PDB entry 6O7K | electron microscopy, 4.20 A resolution (low resolution: residue-level contacts below are approximate; hydrogen-bond / salt-bridge calls are withheld) | chains g and z of the 25 polymer chains in the assembly

Chain g:
Molecule: 16S ribosomal RNA
From: Escherichia coli
Sequence (1539 nucleotides; numbered 2 to 1540; the number before each row is that of its first residue):
     2 AAUUGAAGAGUUUGAUCAUGGCUCAGAUUGAACGCUGGCGGCAGGCCUAA
    52 CACAUGCAAGUCGAACGGUAACAGGAAGAAGCUUGCUUCUUUGCUGACGA
   102 GUGGCGGACGGGUGAGUAAUGUCUGGGAAACUGCCUGAUGGAGGGGGAUA
   152 ACUACUGGAAACGGUAGCUAAUACCGCAUAACGUCGCAAGACCAAAGAGG
   202 GGGACCUUCGGGCCUCUUGCCAUCGGAUGUGCCCAGAUGGGAUUAGCUAG
   252 UAGGUGGGGUAACGGCUCACCUAGGCGACGAUCCCUAGCUGGUCUGAGAG
   302 GAUGACCAGCCACACUGGAACUGAGACACGGUCCAGACUCCUACGGGAGG
   352 CAGCAGUGGGGAAUAUUGCACAAUGGGCGCAAGCCUGAUGCAGCCAUGCC
   402 GCGUGUAUGAAGAAGGCCUUCGGGUUGUAAAGUACUUUCAGCGGGGAGGA
   452 AGGGAGUAAAGUUAAUACCUUUGCUCAUUGACGUUACCCGCAGAAGAAGC
   502 ACCGGCUAACUCCGUGCCAGCAGCCGCGGUAAUACGGAGGGUGCAAGCGU
   552 UAAUCGGAAUUACUGGGCGUAAAGCGCACGCAGGCGGUUUGUUAAGUCAG
   602 AUGUGAAAUCCCCGGGCUCAACCUGGGAACUGCAUCUGAUACUGGCAAGC
   652 UUGAGUCUCGUAGAGGGGGGUAGAAUUCCAGGUGUAGCGGUGAAAUGCGU
   702 AGAGAUCUGGAGGAAUACCGGUGGCGAAGGCGGCCCCCUGGACGAAGACU
   752 GACGCUCAGGUGCGAAAGCGUGGGGAGCAAACAGGAUUAGAUACCCUGGU
   802 AGUCCACGCCGUAAACGAUGUCGACUUGGAGGUUGUGCCCUUGAGGCGUG
   852 GCUUCCGGAGCUAACGCGUUAAGUCGACCGCCUGGGGAGUACGGCCGCAA
   902 GGUUAAAACUCAAAUGAAUUGACGGGGGCCCGCACAAGCGGUGGAGCAUG
   952 UGGUUUAAUUCGAUGCAACGCGAAGAACCUUACCUGGUCUUGACAUCCAC
  1002 GGAAGUUUUCAGAGAUGAGAAUGUGCCUUCGGGAACCGUGAGACAGGUGC
  1052 UGCAUGGCUGUCGUCAGCUCGUGUUGUGAAAUGUUGGGUUAAGUCCCGCA
  1102 ACGAGCGCAACCCUUAUCCUUUGUUGCCAGCGGUCCGGCCGGGAACUCAA
  1152 AGGAGACUGCCAGUGAUAAACUGGAGGAAGGUGGGGAUGACGUCAAGUCA
  1202 UCAUGGCCCUUACGACCAGGGCUACACACGUGCUACAAUGGCGCAUACAA
  1252 AGAGAAGCGACCUCGCGAGAGCAAGCGGACCUCAUAAAGUGCGUCGUAGU
  1302 CCGGAUUGGAGUCUGCAACUCGACUCCAUGAAGUCGGAAUCGCUAGUAAU
  1352 CGUGGAUCAGAAUGCCACGGUGAAUACGUUCCCGGGCCUUGUACACACCG
  1402 CCCGUCACACCAUGGGAGUGGGUUGCAAAAGAAGUAGGUAGCUUAACCUU
  1452 CGGGAGGGCGCUUACCACUUUGUGAUUCAUGACUGGGGUGAAGUCGUAAC
  1502 AAGGUAACCGUAGGGGAACCUGCGGUUGGAUCACCUCCU

Chain z:
Molecule: 30S ribosomal protein S19
From: Escherichia coli
UniProt: F4SQ43 (F4SQ43_ECOLX); residues 2-80 here correspond to UniProt positions 3-81 (UniProt number = residue number + 1)
Chain sequence (79 residues; each row starts with the number of its first residue):
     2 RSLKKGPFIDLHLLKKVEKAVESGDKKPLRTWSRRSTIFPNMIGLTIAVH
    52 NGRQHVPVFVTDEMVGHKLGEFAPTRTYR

Interface between chain g and chain z:
Residue-residue contacts (61; chain g residue first):
  U956(g) with Thr78(z)
  U957(g) with Thr78(z)
  A958(g) with Asn52(z); Gly53(z); Arg54(z); Thr76(z)
  A959(g) with Thr76(z)
  U986(g) with Gly53(z); Arg54(z)
  A1012(g) with Lys16(z)
  G1013(g) with Lys16(z); Lys20(z)
  A1014(g) with His13(z); Lys17(z); Trp33(z)
  A1219(g) with Trp33(z)
  G1220(g) with Trp33(z); Arg35(z); Arg36(z); His51(z); Gly53(z)
  G1221(g) with Arg35(z); Asn52(z); Gly53(z); Thr76(z)
  G1222(g) with Thr76(z); Arg77(z)
  C1223(g) with Arg77(z)
  U1224(g) with Arg77(z)
  A1225(g) with Arg77(z)
  C1226(g) with Tyr79(z)
  A1227(g) with Tyr79(z); Arg80(z)
  G1310(g) with Arg2(z)
  A1311(g) with Arg2(z)
  G1312(g) with Arg2(z)
  U1313(g) with Ser3(z); Leu4(z); Lys5(z); Lys6(z)
  C1314(g) with Leu4(z); Lys5(z); Lys6(z)
  U1315(g) with Lys5(z)
  G1316(g) with Leu4(z)
  C1317(g) with Arg36(z)
  A1318(g) with Phe9(z); Arg36(z)
  A1319(g) with Ser3(z); Leu4(z); Phe9(z); Lys69(z)
  C1320(g) with Ser3(z); Arg35(z); Lys69(z); Gly71(z); Glu72(z)
  U1321(g) with Arg35(z); Thr76(z); Arg77(z)
  C1322(g) with Arg77(z)
Also at the interface, not in a pair above, chain g (33 interface residues in all): C979, G1015, G1323

Summary:
33 residues of chain g and 25 residues of chain z are in contact.
Chain g is 16S ribosomal RNA and chain z is 30S ribosomal protein S19, both from Escherichia coli; the
structure, 30S initiation complex, was determined by electron microscopy.
